Entry 1ID3 (X-ray diffraction, 3.10 A resolution); this record covers chains I and E of the 10 polymer chains in the assembly.

== Chain I ==
Molecule: Palindromic 146bp DNA fragment
From: Homo sapiens
Sequence (146 nucleotides; each row starts with the number of its first residue):
     1 ATCAATATCCACCTGCAGATTCTACCAAAAGTGTATTTGGAAACTGCTCC
    51 ATCAAAAGGCATGTTCAGCGGAATTCCGCTGAACATGCCTTTTGATGGAG
   101 CAGTTTCCAAATACACTTTTGGTAGAATCTGCAGGTGGATATTGAT
Ion coordination: Mn2+ site 1 near DG70 (its only coordinating residue here); Mn2+ site 2 near DG121 (its only coordinating residue here); Mn2+ site 3 near DG134 (its only coordinating residue here)

== Chain E ==
Name: Histone H3
From: Saccharomyces cerevisiae
UniProt: P61830 (H3_YEAST); numbering as in UniProt (aligned over 1-135)
Amino-acid sequence (135 residues; each row starts with the number of its first residue):
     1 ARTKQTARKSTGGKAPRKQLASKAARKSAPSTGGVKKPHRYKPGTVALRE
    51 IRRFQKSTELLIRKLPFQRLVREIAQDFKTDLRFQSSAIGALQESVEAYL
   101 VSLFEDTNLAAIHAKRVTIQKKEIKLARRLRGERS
Not modelled in the structure: 1-37, 135
Construct notes: conflict Glu123 (Asp in P61830)
UniProt features mapped onto this chain:
  - modified residue: Lys37 (N6,N6,N6-trimethyllysine)
  - mutagenesis: Arg53 (R53A/K/Q: Lethal)

== Interface between chain I and chain E ==
Contacting residue pairs - 27 pairs, chain I then chain E:
  DA5(I) - His39(E)  hydrogen bond to the phosphate
  DT6(I) - His39(E)  salt bridge to the phosphate
  DT6(I) - Tyr41(E)  sugar contact
  DA7(I) - Tyr41(E)  sugar contact
  DA7(I) - Arg49(E)  hydrogen bond to the phosphate
  DT8(I) - Arg49(E)  salt bridge to the phosphate
  DG81(I) - Gly44(E)  hydrogen bond to the phosphate
  DA82(I) - Arg40(E)  hydrogen bond to the base
  DA82(I) - Tyr41(E)  sugar contact
  DA82(I) - Pro43(E)  sugar contact
  DA82(I) - Gly44(E)  hydrogen bond to the phosphate
  DA82(I) - Thr45(E)  hydrogen bond to the phosphate
  DA82(I) - Val46(E)  hydrogen bond to the phosphate
  DA82(I) - Ala47(E)  hydrogen bond to the phosphate
  DA82(I) - Glu50(E)  phosphate contact
  DA83(I) - Arg40(E)  hydrogen bond to the sugar
  DA83(I) - Tyr41(E)  hydrogen bond to the phosphate
  DA83(I) - Val46(E)  phosphate contact
  DT90(I) - Arg63(E)  salt bridge to the phosphate
  DT90(I) - Pro66(E)  phosphate contact
  DT90(I) - Arg69(E)  salt bridge to the phosphate
  DT91(I) - Arg63(E)  phosphate contact
  DT91(I) - Lys64(E)  hydrogen bond to the phosphate
  DT91(I) - Leu65(E)  hydrogen bond to the phosphate
  DT91(I) - Pro66(E)  phosphate contact
  DA99(I) - Arg83(E)  hydrogen bond to the phosphate
  DG100(I) - Arg83(E)  salt bridge to the phosphate
Interface residues without a listed pair, chain I (14 interface residues in all): DC9, DG71, DC89
Interface residues without a listed pair, chain E (20 interface residues in all): Lys42, Lys56, Asp81, Lys115

== Summary ==
14 residues of chain I face 20 of chain E across their interface, with 13 hydrogen bonds and 5 salt bridges.
Polar contacts include DA82(I)-Arg40(E), DA83(I)-Arg40(E) and DA5(I)-His39(E). UniProt lists one mutagenesis
site on chain E.
Here chain I is Palindromic 146bp DNA fragment (Homo sapiens) and chain E is Histone H3 (Saccharomyces
cerevisiae). Entry 1ID3 (Crystal structure of the yeast nucleosome core particle reveals fundamental
differences in inter-nucleosome interactions) was determined by X-ray diffraction.
